PDB entry 6HZ8 | electron microscopy, 4.30 A resolution (low resolution: residue-level contacts below are approximate; hydrogen-bond / salt-bridge calls are withheld) | chains D and M of the 14 polymer chains in the assembly

# Chain D
Name: 5-methylcytosine-specific restriction enzyme B
From: Escherichia coli (strain K12)
Notes: EC 3.1.21.-
UniProt: P15005 (MCRB_ECOLI), isoform P15005-2; residues 162-459 here correspond to UniProt positions 1-298 (UniProt number = residue number - 161)
Amino-acid sequence (307 residues; numbered 162 to 468; the number before each row is that of its first residue):
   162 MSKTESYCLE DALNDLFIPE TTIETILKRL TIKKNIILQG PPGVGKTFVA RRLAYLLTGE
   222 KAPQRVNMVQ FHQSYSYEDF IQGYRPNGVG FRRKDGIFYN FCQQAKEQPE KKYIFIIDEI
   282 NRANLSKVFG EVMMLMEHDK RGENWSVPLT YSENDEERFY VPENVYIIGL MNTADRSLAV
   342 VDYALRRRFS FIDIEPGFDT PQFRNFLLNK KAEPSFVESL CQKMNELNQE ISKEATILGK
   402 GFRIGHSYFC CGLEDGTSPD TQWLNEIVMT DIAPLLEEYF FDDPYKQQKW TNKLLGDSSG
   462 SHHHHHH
Disordered / not traced: 162-173, 458-468
Sequence notes: expression tag (460-468)
Residues lining bound ligands:
  - GDP (guanosine-5'-diphosphate): D176, L177, F178, P202, P203, G204, V205, G206, K207, T208, F209, H407, S408, C411, C412
  - GMP-PNP (GNP; phosphoaminophosphonic acid-guanylate ester): E298, D300, K301, A345, R348, R349
Reported in the primary citation:
  - mutagenesis - R348A: decreased catalytic activity
  - mutagenesis - R283A: abolished catalytic activity on GTP (citing earlier work)

# Chain M
Name: Protein McrC
From: Escherichia coli (strain K12)
UniProt: P15006 (MCRC_ECOLI); numbering as in UniProt (aligned over 1-348)
Amino-acid sequence (348 residues; numbered 1 to 348; the number before each row is that of its first residue):
     1 MEQPVIPVRN IYYMLTYAWG YLQEIKQANL EAIPGNNLLD ILGYVLNKGV LQLSRRGLEL
    61 DYNPNTEIIP GIKGRIEFAK TIRGFHLNHG KTVSTFDMLN EDTLANRIIK STLAILIKHE
   121 KLNSTIRDEA RSLYRKLPGI STLHLTPQHF SYLNGGKNTR YYKFVISVCK FIVNNSIPGQ
   181 NKGHYRFYDF ERNEKEMSLL YQKFLYEFCR RELTSANTTR SYLKWDASSI SDQSLNLLPR
   241 METDITIRSS EKILIVDAKY YKSIFSRRMG TEKFHSQNLY QLMNYLWSLK PENGENIGGL
   301 LIYPHVDTAV KHRYKINGFD IGLCTVNLGQ EWPCIHQELL DIFDEYLK
Disordered / not traced: 1-2, 22-27, 268-271
Reported in the primary citation:
  - catalytic residues: D244, D257, K259 (proposed by the authors, not directly observed)

# Interface between chain D and chain M
Pairs across the interface (20):
  E239(D) with K73(M)
  Y245(D) with G71(M); I72(M)
  R246(D) with P70(M)
  P247(D) with P70(M)
  F252(D) with G71(M); T92(M)
  R337(D) with K136(M)
  L339(D) with S54(M); L58(M); L133(M); K136(M)
  A340(D) with L58(M); E101(M)
  V341(D) with L60(M)
  V342(D) with R55(M)
  Y344(D) with R55(M)
  T397(D) with E129(M)
  I398(D) with E129(M)
  D443(D) with R131(M)
Other interface residues (no listed pair), chain D (20 interface residues in all): R283, K288, Y312, S338, E439, F442
Other interface residues (no listed pair), chain M (21 interface residues in all): R56, G90, K91, M98, R135, L137, P138

# Summary
20 residues of chain D and 21 residues of chain M are in contact. Chain D binds GMP-PNP and GDP. From the
paper: catalytic residues D244(M), D257(M) and K259(M); R348A of chain D reduces catalytic activity.
Here chain D is 5-methylcytosine-specific restriction enzyme B and chain M is Protein McrC, both from
Escherichia coli (strain K12). Entry 6HZ8 (Structure of McrBC without DNA binding domains (Class 4)) was
determined by electron microscopy together with 6HZ4, 6HZ5, 6HZ6, 6HZ7 and 6HZ9 from the same study.
